Entry 5GVV (X-ray diffraction, 1.95 A resolution); this record covers chains A and F.

== Chain A (and F) ==
Molecule: Glycosyl transferase family 8
Organism: Streptococcus pneumoniae
Notes: chain F of this document is another copy of the same molecule, construct and numbering; everything in this record applies to it too
Reference sequence: A0A0Y1PI62 (A0A0Y1PI62_STREE); residues 1-406 here = UniProt positions 1-406
Amino-acid sequence (406 residues; row label = number of the first residue in the row):
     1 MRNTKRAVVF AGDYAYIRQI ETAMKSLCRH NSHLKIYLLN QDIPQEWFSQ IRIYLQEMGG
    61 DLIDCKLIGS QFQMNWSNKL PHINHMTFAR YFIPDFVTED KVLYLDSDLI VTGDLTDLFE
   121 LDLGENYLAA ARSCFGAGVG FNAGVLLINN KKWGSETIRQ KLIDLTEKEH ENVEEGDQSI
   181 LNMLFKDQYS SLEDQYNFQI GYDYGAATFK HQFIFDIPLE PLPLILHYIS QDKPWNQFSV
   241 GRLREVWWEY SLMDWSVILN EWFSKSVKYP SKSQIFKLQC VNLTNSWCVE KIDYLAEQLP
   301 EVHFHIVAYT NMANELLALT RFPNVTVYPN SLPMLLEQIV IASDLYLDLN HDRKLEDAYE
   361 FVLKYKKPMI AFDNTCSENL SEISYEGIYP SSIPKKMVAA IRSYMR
Unresolved in the structure: 1-2, 73-84 (chain F: 1-4, 73-85, 381-384)
Modified positions: Mse1, Mse74 (selenomethionine); Mse24, Mse58, Mse86, Mse183, Mse253, Mse312, Mse334, Mse369, Mse397, Mse405 (selenomethionine; parent Met)
Bound ions: Mn2+: Asp106, Asp108, His227 (together with UDP)
Small-molecule neighbours: UDP (uridine-5'-diphosphate): Ala11, Gly12, Asp13, Tyr16, His85, Mse86, Thr87, Arg90, Tyr104, Asp106, Ser107, Asp108, His227, Ile229, Ser230, Lys233
From the paper describing this entry:
  - binding site for UDP: Ala11, Asp13, Tyr16, Mse86, Asp106, Ser107, His227, Ser230, Lys233
  - Mn2+ coordination: Asp106, Asp108, His227
  - binding site for UDP: Arg90 (proposed by the authors, not directly observed)
  - mutagenesis - N285A/W287A, N311A/A313R: decreased catalytic activity on SRR1-GlcNAc-Glc

== How chain A and chain F interact ==
Pairs across the interface - 73 pairs, chain A then chain F:
  Tyr14(A) with Arg18(F), hydrogen bond; Trp235(F), hydrogen bond (side chain-backbone); Trp248(F)
  Ile17(A) with Arg18(F)
  Arg18(A) with Tyr14(F), hydrogen bond; Ile17(F)
  Gln41(A) with Gln237(F), hydrogen bond (backbone-side chain)
  Asp42(A) with Gln237(F)
  Pro44(A) with Trp235(F); Trp248(F), hydrophobic
  Glu46(A) with Arg244(F), salt bridge; Trp248(F); Leu252(F)
  Gln50(A) with Leu252(F)
  Lys66(A) with Gln237(F)
  Asp203(A) with Leu335(F)
  Tyr204(A) with Asn330(F); Leu332(F)
  Ala207(A) with Leu332(F), hydrophobic; Mse334(F), hydrophobic; Leu335(F), hydrophobic
  Thr208(A) with Leu332(F)
  Lys210(A) with Pro333(F); Mse334(F)
  Gln212(A) with Mse334(F)
  Phe215(A) with Mse334(F); Leu335(F), hydrophobic; Gln338(F)
  Trp235(A) with Tyr14(F), hydrogen bond (backbone-side chain); Pro44(F)
  Gln237(A) with Gln41(F), hydrogen bond (side chain-backbone); Asp42(F); Lys66(F)
  Phe238(A) with Leu317(F), hydrophobic; Thr320(F); Val327(F), hydrophobic; Pro329(F)
  Ser239(A) with Tyr328(F)
  Val240(A) with Pro329(F); Asn330(F); Ser331(F); Leu335(F), hydrophobic
  Arg244(A) with Glu46(F), salt bridge
  Trp248(A) with Tyr14(F); Pro44(F), hydrophobic; Glu46(F)
  Leu252(A) with Glu46(F); Gln50(F); Tyr54(F)
  Asp254(A) with Asp254(F); Trp255(F), hydrogen bond (side chain-backbone); Ser256(F), hydrogen bond (side chain-backbone)
  Trp255(A) with Asp254(F), hydrogen bond (backbone-side chain)
  Ser256(A) with Asp254(F), hydrogen bond (backbone-side chain); Ser256(F), hydrogen bond
  Leu317(A) with Phe238(F), hydrophobic
  Thr320(A) with Phe238(F)
  Val327(A) with Phe238(F), hydrophobic
  Tyr328(A) with Ser239(F)
  Pro329(A) with Val240(F)
  Asn330(A) with Tyr204(F), hydrogen bond (backbone-side chain); Val240(F)
  Ser331(A) with Val240(F)
  Leu332(A) with Tyr204(F), hydrophobic; Ala207(F), hydrophobic; Thr208(F)
  Mse334(A) with Lys210(F); Gln212(F); Phe215(F), hydrophobic
  Leu335(A) with Ala207(F), hydrophobic; Phe215(F), hydrophobic; Val240(F), hydrophobic
  Gln338(A) with Phe215(F)
Interface residues without a listed pair, chain A (45 interface residues in all): Ile43, Trp47, Tyr54, Ala206, His211, Asn236, Arg242
Interface residues without a listed pair, chain F (45 interface residues in all): Trp47, Asp203, Ala206, His211, Asn236, Arg242

== In short ==
The chain A/chain F interface involves 45 residues from each chain; the contacts include 12 hydrogen bonds and
2 salt bridges. Polar contacts include Glu46(A)-Arg244(F), Tyr14(A)-Arg18(F) and Tyr14(A)-Trp235(F). From the
paper: a binding site for UDP at Ala11(A), Asp13(A) and Tyr16(A) among others; N285A/W287A and N311A/A313R of
chain A reduce catalytic activity on SRR1-GlcNAc-Glc.
Both chains are Glycosyl transferase family 8 (Streptococcus pneumoniae). Entry 5GVV (Crystal structure of the
glycosyltransferase GlyE in Streptococcus pneumoniae TIGR4) was determined by X-ray diffraction (same
publication as 5GVW).
